Entry 2UWE (X-ray diffraction, 2.40 A resolution); this record covers chains C and F of the 5 polymer chains in the assembly.

# Chain C
Molecule: Uncharacterized protein C15ORF24
UniProtKB: Q9NPA0 (CO024_HUMAN); residues 1-9 here correspond to UniProt positions 4-12 (UniProt number = residue number + 3)
Chain sequence (9 residues; numbered 1 to 9; the number before each row is that of its first residue):
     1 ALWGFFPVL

# Chain F
Molecule: Ahiii TCR beta chain
Organism: Mus musculus
Chain sequence (238 residues; row label = number of the first residue in the row; note: 9 numbers in that range are skipped by the numbering (no residue carries them; nothing is unmodelled there); numbering starts at 0):
     0 MEAAVTQSPRSKVAVTGGKVTLSCHQTNNHDYMYWYRQDTGHGLRLIHYS
    50 YVADSTEKGDIPD
    64 GYKASRPSQENFSLILELASLSQTAVYFCASSDWVSY
   105 EQYFGPGTRLTV
  116A L
   117 EDLRNVTPPKVSLFEPSKAEIANKQKATLVCLARGFFPDHVELSWWVNGK
   167 EVHSGVSTDPQAYKES
   186 NY
   189 SYALSSRLRVSATFWHNPRNHFRCQVQFHGLSEEDKWPEGSPKPVTQNIS
   239 AEAWGRA
Disordered / not traced: 0
Cystine bridges: Cys23-Cys92, Cys147-Cys212

# Interface between chain C and chain F
Pairs across the interface (5):
  Phe5(C) - Trp97(F)
  Phe6(C) - Tyr31(F)
  Phe6(C) - Trp97(F)
  Pro7(C) - Trp97(F)  hydrophobic
  Val8(C) - Trp97(F)
Other interface residues (no listed pair), chain F (4 interface residues in all): Val98, Ser99

# Overview
The chain C/chain F interface involves 4 residues from each chain.
Here chain C is Uncharacterized protein C15ORF24 and chain F is Ahiii TCR beta chain (Mus musculus). Entry
2UWE (Large CDR3a loop alteration as a function of MHC mutation) was determined by X-ray diffraction together
with 2J8U and 2JCC from the same study.
